PDB entry 1LQB | X-ray diffraction, 2.00 A resolution | chains B and C of the 4 polymer chains in the assembly

# Chain B
Molecule: Elongin C
Source organism: Homo sapiens
Reference sequence: Q15369 (ELOC_HUMAN); numbering as in UniProt (aligned over 17-112)
Amino-acid sequence (96 residues; numbered 17 to 112; the number before each row is that of its first residue):
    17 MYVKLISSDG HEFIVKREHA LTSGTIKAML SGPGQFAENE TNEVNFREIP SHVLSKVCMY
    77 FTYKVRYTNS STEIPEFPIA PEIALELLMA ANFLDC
Not modelled in the structure: 50-57

# Chain C
Molecule: von hippel-lindau disease tumor supressor
Source organism: Homo sapiens
Reference sequence: P40337 (VHL_HUMAN); residue numbers follow UniProt; this construct covers 52-213
Amino-acid sequence (162 residues; row label = number of the first residue in the row):
    52 GSMEAGRPRP VLRSVNSREP SQVIFCNRSP RVVLPVWLNF DGEPQPYPTL PPGTGRRIHS
   112 YRGHLWLFRD AGTHDGLLVN QTELFVPSLN VDGQPIFANI TLPVYTLKER CLQVVRSLVK
   172 PENYRRLDIV RSLYEDLEDH PNVQKDLERL TQERIAHQRM GD
Not modelled in the structure: 52-60, 211-213
Swiss-Prot annotation at these positions:
  - region: T157 to V166 (Interaction with Elongin BC complex)
  - natural variant: L63 (L63P: In PCC), R64 (R64P: In PCC), S65 (S65A: In PCC; S65L: In VHLD; S65W: In VHLD), V66 to Q73 (deletion: In VHLD), S68 (S68W: In PCC and VHLD), E70 (E70K: In VHLD), V74 (V74G: In VHLD), I75 (deletion: In VHLD), F76 (F76I: In VHLD; F76L: In VHLD; F76S: In VHLD; deletion: In VHLD), N78 (N78H: In VHLD; N78S: In VHLD; N78T: In VHLD), R79 (R79P: In VHLD), S80 (S80I: In VHLD; S80N: In PCC and VHLD; S80R: In VHLD), 64 further natural variant entries in UniProt
  - mutagenesis: Y98 (Y98N: No interaction with HIF1A. No HIF1A degradation)

# Interface between chain B and chain C
Residue-residue contacts (37):
  Y76(B) with Y156(C), hydrogen bond (side chain-backbone); T157(C); L158(C), hydrogen bond (side chain-backbone)
  Y83(B) with V155(C)
  T84(B) with V155(C)
  S86(B) with Q132(C)
  S87(B) with Q132(C)
  E89(B) with R79(C)
  I90(B) with L153(C); V155(C), hydrophobic
  P91(B) with L153(C)
  E92(B) with P81(C); R82(C), salt bridge; L153(C); R161(C), salt bridge
  F93(B) with L158(C), hydrophobic; R161(C), hydrogen bond (backbone-side chain)
  I95(B) with R161(C); C162(C), hydrophobic; V165(C), hydrophobic
  P97(B) with L169(C), hydrophobic
  L101(B) with V166(C), hydrophobic
  L103(B) with C162(C), hydrophobic
  L104(B) with K159(C); C162(C); L163(C), hydrophobic; L184(C), hydrophobic
  M105(B) with D179(C); I180(C), hydrophobic; L184(C), hydrophobic
  A107(B) with L158(C), hydrophobic; K159(C)
  N108(B) with K159(C), hydrogen bond; L184(C)
  C112(B) with T157(C); L158(C), hydrogen bond (backbone-backbone); K159(C), hydrogen bond (backbone-backbone)
Other interface residues (no listed pair), chain B (23 interface residues in all): V73, Y79, K80, A100
Other interface residues (no listed pair), chain C (24 interface residues in all): T152, P154, Q164, L178, V181

# In short
The interface between chain B and chain C involves 23 residues on one side and 24 on the other; the contacts
include 6 hydrogen bonds and 2 salt bridges. Among the polar pairs are E92(B)-R82(C), E92(B)-R161(C) and
Y76(B)-Y156(C).
Here chain B is Elongin C and chain C is von hippel-lindau disease tumor supressor, both from Homo sapiens.
Entry 1LQB (Crystal structure of a hydroxylated HIF-1 alpha peptide bound to the pVHL/elongin-C/elongin-B
complex) was determined by X-ray diffraction.
